PDB entry 8TZJ | electron microscopy, 3.51 A resolution | chains C and D of the 4 polymer chains in the assembly

# Chain C (and D)
Molecule: Cell division protein FtsX
Source organism: Vibrio cholerae
Notes: chain D of this document is another copy of the same molecule, construct and numbering; everything in this record applies to it too
UniProtKB: A0A0H6I1B7 (A0A0H6I1B7_VIBCL); numbering as in UniProt (aligned over 1-330)
Sequence (330 residues; row label = number of the first residue in the row):
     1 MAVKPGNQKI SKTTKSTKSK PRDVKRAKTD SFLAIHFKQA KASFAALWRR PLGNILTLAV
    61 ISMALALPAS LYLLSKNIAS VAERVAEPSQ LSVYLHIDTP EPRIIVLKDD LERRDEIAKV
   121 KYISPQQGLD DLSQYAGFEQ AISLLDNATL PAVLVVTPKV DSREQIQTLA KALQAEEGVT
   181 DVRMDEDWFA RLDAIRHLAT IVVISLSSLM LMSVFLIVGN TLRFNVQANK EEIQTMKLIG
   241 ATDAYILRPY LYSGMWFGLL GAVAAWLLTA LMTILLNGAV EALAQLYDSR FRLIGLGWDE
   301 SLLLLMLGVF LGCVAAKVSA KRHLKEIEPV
Not modelled in the structure: 1-26, 86-186

# Interface between chain C and chain D
Contacting residue pairs - 33 pairs, chain C then chain D:
  Leu52(C) with Arg223(D)
  Val60(C) with Ser213(D); Leu216(D), hydrophobic
  Met63(C) with Leu209(D); Leu216(D), hydrophobic
  Leu67(C) with Leu67(D), hydrophobic; Leu206(D), hydrophobic; Met210(D), hydrophobic
  Ser70(C) with Leu206(D)
  Leu71(C) with Leu206(D), hydrophobic
  Ala190(C) with Leu286(D)
  Arg191(C) with Leu286(D); Tyr287(D)
  Ala194(C) with Leu283(D), hydrophobic
  Leu198(C) with Val280(D), hydrophobic
  Val202(C) with Leu276(D), hydrophobic
  Leu206(C) with Leu67(D), hydrophobic
  Leu209(C) with Met63(D); Met272(D), hydrophobic
  Met210(C) with Met210(D), hydrophobic
  Ser213(C) with Val60(D)
  Leu216(C) with Leu56(D); Val60(D), hydrophobic
  Arg223(C) with Leu52(D)
  Phe224(C) with Gln227(D)
  Gln227(C) with Phe224(D)
  Met272(C) with Leu206(D), hydrophobic; Leu209(D), hydrophobic
  Leu276(C) with Val202(D), hydrophobic
  Val280(C) with Leu198(D), hydrophobic
  Leu286(C) with Ala190(D); Arg191(D)
  Tyr287(C) with Arg191(D)
Other interface residues (no listed pair), chain C (37 interface residues in all): Gly53, Leu56, Thr57, Ala59, Leu74, Ile195, Ile201, Met212, Asn220, Thr221, Leu268, Ala279, Leu283
Other interface residues (no listed pair), chain D (31 interface residues in all): Gly53, Leu74, His197, Ile201, Met212, Asn220, Thr221, Leu268

# Summary
Chain C and chain D form an interface of 37 and 31 residues respectively.
Both chains are Cell division protein FtsX (Vibrio cholerae). Entry 8TZJ (Cryo-EM structure of Vibrio cholerae
FtsE/FtsX complex) was determined by electron microscopy together with 8TZK and 8TZL from the same study.
